8S9X - chains E and G of the 7 polymer chains in the assembly; structure by electron microscopy, 3.44 A resolution.

Chain E:
Name: TIGR03986 family CRISPR-associated RAMP protein
Organism: Synechocystis sp. PCC 6803
Reference sequence: Q6ZED5 (Q6ZED5_SYNY3); numbering as in UniProt (aligned over 1-795)
Amino-acid sequence (795 residues; each row starts with the number of its first residue):
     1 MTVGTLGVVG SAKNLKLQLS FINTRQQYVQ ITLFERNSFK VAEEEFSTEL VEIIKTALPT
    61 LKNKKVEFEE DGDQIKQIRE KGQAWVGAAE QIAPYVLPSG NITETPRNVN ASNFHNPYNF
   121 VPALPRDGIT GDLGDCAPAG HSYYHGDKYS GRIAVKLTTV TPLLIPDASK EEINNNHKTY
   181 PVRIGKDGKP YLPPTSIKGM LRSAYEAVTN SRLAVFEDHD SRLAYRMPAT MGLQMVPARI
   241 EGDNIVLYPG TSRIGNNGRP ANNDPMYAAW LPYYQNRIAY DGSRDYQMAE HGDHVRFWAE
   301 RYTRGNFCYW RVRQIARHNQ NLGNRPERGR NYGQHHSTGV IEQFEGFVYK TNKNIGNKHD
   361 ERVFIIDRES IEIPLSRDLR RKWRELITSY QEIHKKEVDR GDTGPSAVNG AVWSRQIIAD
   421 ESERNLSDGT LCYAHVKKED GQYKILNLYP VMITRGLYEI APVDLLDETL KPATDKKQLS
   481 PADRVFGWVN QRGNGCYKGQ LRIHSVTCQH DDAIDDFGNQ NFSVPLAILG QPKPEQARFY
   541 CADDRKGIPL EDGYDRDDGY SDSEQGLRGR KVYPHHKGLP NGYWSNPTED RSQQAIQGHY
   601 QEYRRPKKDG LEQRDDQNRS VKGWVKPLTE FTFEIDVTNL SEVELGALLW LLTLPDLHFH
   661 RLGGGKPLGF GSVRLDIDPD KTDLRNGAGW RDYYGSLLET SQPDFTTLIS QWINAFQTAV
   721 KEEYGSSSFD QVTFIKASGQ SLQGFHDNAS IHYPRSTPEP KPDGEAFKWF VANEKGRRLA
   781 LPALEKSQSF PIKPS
Unresolved in the structure: 1-111, 281-286

Chain G:
Molecule: Self-target RNA
Sequence (60 nucleotides; numbered 1 to 60; the number before each row is that of its first residue):
     1 CAUGACGGAU CGCGGGAGUU AUUGACGACC CCGAUUGGUU CUACUACAAA CGUGAUACUA
Unresolved in the structure: 1-19, 39-60

Interface between chain E and chain G:
Pairs across the interface - 36 pairs, chain E then chain G:
  Ala229(E) - A21(G)  hydrogen bond to the base
  Ala229(E) - U22(G)  base contact
  Thr230(E) - A21(G)  base contact
  Leu233(E) - U20(G)  base contact
  Leu233(E) - A21(G)  base contact
  Arg259(E) - U20(G)  salt bridge to the phosphate
  Met266(E) - U20(G)  base contact
  Asn306(E) - U20(G)  sugar contact
  Asn357(E) - U23(G)  hydrogen bond to the sugar
  Lys396(E) - A28(G)  salt bridge to the phosphate
  Lys396(E) - C29(G)  salt bridge to the phosphate
  Arg400(E) - A28(G)  salt bridge to the phosphate
  Ser406(E) - C26(G)  hydrogen bond to the sugar
  Ala407(E) - G24(G)  hydrogen bond to the base
  Ala407(E) - A25(G)  base contact
  Ala407(E) - C26(G)  hydrogen bond to the sugar
  Val408(E) - G24(G)  sugar contact
  Val489(E) - A34(G)  base contact
  Asn490(E) - A34(G)  hydrogen bond to the sugar
  Gln491(E) - G33(G)  hydrogen bond to the base
  Gln491(E) - A34(G)  hydrogen bond to the sugar
  Arg492(E) - A34(G)  sugar contact
  Gly493(E) - A34(G)  hydrogen bond to the sugar
  Gly493(E) - U35(G)  sugar contact
  Asn494(E) - U35(G)  sugar contact
  Leu529(E) - A28(G)  base contact
  Gln531(E) - C29(G)  hydrogen bond to the sugar
  Lys533(E) - G27(G)  base contact
  Asp616(E) - A28(G)  base contact
  Gln617(E) - G27(G)  base contact
  Gln617(E) - A28(G)  hydrogen bond to the phosphate
  Asp763(E) - C26(G)  base contact
  Gly764(E) - C26(G)  base contact
  Glu765(E) - A25(G)  hydrogen bond to the sugar
  Phe767(E) - A25(G)  base contact
  Lys775(E) - U22(G)  salt bridge to the phosphate
Interface residues without a listed pair, chain E (30 interface residues in all): Phe307, Ile528

Summary:
30 residues of chain E and 13 residues of chain G are in contact, with 12 hydrogen bonds and 5 salt bridges.
Polar contacts include Ala229(E)-A21(G), Ala407(E)-G24(G) and Gln491(E)-G33(G).
Here chain E is TIGR03986 family CRISPR-associated RAMP protein (Synechocystis sp. PCC 6803) and chain G is
Self-target RNA. Entry 8S9X (CRISPR-Cas type III-D effector complex bound to self-target RNA in a
post-cleavage state) was determined by electron microscopy (same publication as 8S9T, 8S9U and 8S9V).
